Entry 8W5D (electron microscopy, 4.30 A resolution (low resolution: residue-level contacts below are approximate; hydrogen-bond / salt-bridge calls are withheld)); this record covers chains H and L of the 4 polymer chains in the assembly.

# Chain H
Name: Heavy chain of Ab1
Source organism: Mus musculus
Chain sequence (122 residues; each row starts with the number of its first residue):
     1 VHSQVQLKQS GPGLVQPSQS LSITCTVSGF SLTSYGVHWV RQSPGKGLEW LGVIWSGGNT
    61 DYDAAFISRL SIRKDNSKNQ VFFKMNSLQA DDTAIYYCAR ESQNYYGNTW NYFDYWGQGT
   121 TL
Not modelled in the structure: 1-6, 116-122

# Chain L
Name: Light chain of Ab1
Source organism: Mus musculus
Chain sequence (114 residues; each row starts with the number of its first residue):
     1 VHSDIVLTQS PASLAVSLGQ RATISCRASE SVDNYGISFM NWFQQKPGQP PKLLIYAASN
    61 QGSGVPARFS GSGSGTDFSL NIHPVEEDDT AMYFCQQSKE VPYTFGGGTK LEIK
Not modelled in the structure: 1, 8-15, 86-94, 109-114

# Chain H / chain L interface
Pairs across the interface - 23 pairs, chain H then chain L:
  His38(H) - Tyr103(L)
  Gln42(H) - Gln45(L)
  Leu48(H) - Phe105(L)
  Glu49(H) - Phe105(L)
  Leu51(H) - Pro102(L)
  Leu51(H) - Tyr103(L)
  Asp63(H) - Thr104(L)
  Tyr105(H) - Phe39(L)
  Asn108(H) - Gly36(L)
  Asn108(H) - Tyr56(L)
  Asn108(H) - Asn60(L)
  Thr109(H) - Tyr56(L)
  Trp110(H) - Tyr56(L)
  Trp110(H) - Lys99(L)
  Tyr112(H) - Asn41(L)
  Tyr112(H) - Leu53(L)
  Tyr112(H) - Tyr56(L)
  Tyr112(H) - Gln97(L)
  Tyr112(H) - Lys99(L)
  Phe113(H) - Phe43(L)
  Phe113(H) - Leu53(L)
  Tyr115(H) - Pro50(L)
  Tyr115(H) - Pro51(L)
Interface residues without a listed pair, chain H (18 interface residues in all): Trp50, Gly52, Asp61, Tyr97, Asp114
Interface residues without a listed pair, chain L (20 interface residues in all): Gln49, Ser63, Cys95, Val101

# In short
Chain H and chain L form an interface of 18 and 20 residues respectively.
Here chain H is Heavy chain of Ab1 and chain L is Light chain of Ab1, both from Mus musculus. Entry 8W5D
(Cryo-EM structure of Qb-Ab1) was determined by electron microscopy together with 8W5E, 8W5F, 8W5G, 8W5L,
8W5M, 8W5N and 8 further entries from the same study.
